Entry 6MR2 (X-ray diffraction, 2.40 A resolution); this record covers chain A.

[Chain A]
Protein: Cysteine desulfurase
From: Escherichia coli (strain K12)
Notes: EC 2.8.1.7, 4.4.1.16
UniProt: P77444 (SUFS_ECOLI); residues 1-406 here = UniProt positions 1-406
Sequence (420 residues; numbered -13 to 406; the number before each row is that of its first residue; numbers below 1 keep their minus sign (Met-13 is residue -13)):
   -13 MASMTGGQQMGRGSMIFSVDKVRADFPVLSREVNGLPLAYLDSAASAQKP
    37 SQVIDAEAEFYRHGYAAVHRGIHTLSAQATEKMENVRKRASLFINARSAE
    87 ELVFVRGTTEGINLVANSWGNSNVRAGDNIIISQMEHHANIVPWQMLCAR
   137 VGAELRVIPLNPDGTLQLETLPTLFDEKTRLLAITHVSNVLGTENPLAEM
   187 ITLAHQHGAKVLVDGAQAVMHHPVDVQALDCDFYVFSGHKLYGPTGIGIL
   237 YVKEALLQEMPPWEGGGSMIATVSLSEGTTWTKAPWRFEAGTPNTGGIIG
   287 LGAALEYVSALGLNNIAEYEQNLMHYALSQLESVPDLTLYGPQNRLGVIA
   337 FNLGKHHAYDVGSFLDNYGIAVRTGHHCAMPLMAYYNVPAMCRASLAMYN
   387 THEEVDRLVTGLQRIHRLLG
Unresolved in the structure: -13 to 1
Covalent attachments: pyridoxal phosphate (PLP) linked to Lys226
Modified / non-standard residues: Cys364 (S-mercaptocysteine; CSS)
Sequence notes: expression tag (-13 to 0)
Ligand contacts: pyridoxal phosphate (PLP): Ala30, Gly93, Thr94, Thr95, His123, Ala125, Thr171, Val173, Asn175, Asp200, Ala202, Gln203, Ser223, His225, Gly277, Thr278
Curated features (UniProtKB/Swiss-Prot):
  - active site: Cys364 (Cysteine persulfide intermediate)
  - modified residue: Lys226 (N6-(pyridoxal phosphate)lysine)
  - mutagenesis: His55 (H55A: No effect), His123 (H123A: Loss of function; possibly due to destabilization of PLP in the active site), Cys364 (C364A: Abolishes activity towards L-cysteine but not towards selenocysteine), Arg379 (R379A: Loss of function)
Reported in the primary citation:
  - catalytic residues: Cys364
  - post-translational modification sites: Cys364
  - binding site for pyridoxal phosphate: Lys226
  - contacts within the chain: His55-Ser254, Arg92-Glu96, Arg92-Ile233 (backbone contact)
  - self-association interface (contacts with another copy of this molecule); pairs are residue here / residue on that copy: Arg92-Glu250
  - mutagenesis - H55A: increased catalytic activity on cysteine
  - mutagenesis - H55A: increased catalytic activity on SufE
  - mutagenesis - R92A (2.5 to 3-fold): decreased catalytic activity on both substrates
  - mutagenesis - E96A: decreased catalytic activity on SufE (citing earlier work)
  - conformationally variable residues (side-chain flip): Arg359, Cys364

[In short]
Pyridoxal phosphate is covalently linked to Lys226. UniProt lists active-site residue Cys364 and 4 mutagenesis
sites. The paper reports the catalytic residue Cys364; H55A increases catalytic activity on cysteine; 3
substitutions were tested in all.
Chain A is Cysteine desulfurase (Escherichia coli (strain K12)); the structure, E. coli cysteine desulfurase
SufS with a cysteine persulfide intermediate, was determined by X-ray diffraction (same publication as 6MR6,
6MRE, 6MRH and 6MRI).
